Entry 4PIM (X-ray diffraction, 1.75 A resolution); this record covers chain A.

Chain A:
Name: Histidine-specific methyltransferase EgtD
From: Mycobacterium smegmatis
Notes: EC 2.1.1.44
UniProt: A0R5M8 (EGTD_MYCS2); residue numbers follow UniProt; this construct covers 1-321
Sequence (323 residues; each row starts with the number of its first residue; numbers below 1 keep their minus sign (Gly-1 is residue -1)):
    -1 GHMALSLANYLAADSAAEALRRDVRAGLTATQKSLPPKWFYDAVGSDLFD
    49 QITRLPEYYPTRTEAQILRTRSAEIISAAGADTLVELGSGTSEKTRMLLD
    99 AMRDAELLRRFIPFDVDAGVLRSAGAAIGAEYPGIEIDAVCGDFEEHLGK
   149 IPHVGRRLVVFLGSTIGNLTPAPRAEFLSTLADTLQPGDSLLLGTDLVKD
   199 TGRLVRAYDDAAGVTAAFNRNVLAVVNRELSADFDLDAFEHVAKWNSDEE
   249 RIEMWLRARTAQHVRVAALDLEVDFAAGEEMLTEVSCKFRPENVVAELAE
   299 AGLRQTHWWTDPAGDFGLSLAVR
Unresolved in the structure: -1
Sequence notes: expression tag (-1 to 0); engineered mutation Ala2 (Thr in A0R5M8), Thr29 (Ala in A0R5M8), Gln30 (Pro in A0R5M8), Ser75 (Ala in A0R5M8)
Modified positions: Mse1, Mse95, Mse100, Mse252, Mse279 (selenomethionine; parent Met)
UniProt features mapped onto this chain:
  - binding site (L-histidine): Tyr56, Asn166, Tyr206, Glu282 to Ser284
  - binding site (S-adenosyl-L-methionine): Gly86, Lys92, Asp113, Asp141, Phe142
  - mutagenesis: Mse252 (M252V: Dramatic change in substrate specificity since the tryptophan-specific activity is increased more than 2000-fold and the histidine-specific activity is reduced 3000-fold ...), Glu282 (E282A: 130-fold reduction in catalytic efficiency. Dramatic change in substrate specificity since the tryptophan-specific activity is increased more than 2000-fold and the histidine-specific activity ...)

In short:
From UniProt: 6 L-histidine-binding residues, 5 S-adenosyl-L-methionine-binding residues and 2 mutagenesis
sites.
Chain A is Histidine-specific methyltransferase EgtD (Mycobacterium smegmatis); the structure,
Ergothioneine-biosynthetic methyltransferase EgtD, apo form, was determined by X-ray diffraction together with
4PIN, 4PIO and 4PIP from the same study.
